PDB entry 7XYG | electron microscopy, 4.20 A resolution (low resolution: residue-level contacts below are approximate; hydrogen-bond / salt-bridge calls are withheld) | chains C and I of the 11 polymer chains in the assembly

== Chain C ==
Protein: Histone H2A
Source organism: Drosophila melanogaster
UniProtKB: P84051 (H2A_DROME); residues 2-124 here = UniProt positions 2-124
Amino-acid sequence (123 residues; each row starts with the number of its first residue):
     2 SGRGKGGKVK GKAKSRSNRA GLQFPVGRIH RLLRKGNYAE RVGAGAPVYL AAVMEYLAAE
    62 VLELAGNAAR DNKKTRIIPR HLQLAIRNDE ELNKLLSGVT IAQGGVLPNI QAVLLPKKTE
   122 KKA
Disordered / not traced: 2-13, 120-124
UniProt features mapped onto this chain:
  - modified residue: Ser2 (N-acetylserine), Lys36 (N6-succinyllysine), Gln104 (N5-methylglutamine), Thr120 (Phosphothreonine)
  - cross-link: Lys119 (Glycyl lysine isopeptide (Lys-Gly) (interchain with G-Cter in ubiquitin))

== Chain I ==
Molecule: 167-nt DNA strand
Sequence (167 nucleotides; each row starts with the number of its first residue; numbers below 1 keep their minus sign (DA-10 is residue -10)):
   -10 ATCGGCCGCC CTGGAGAATC CCGGTGCCGA GGCCGCTCAA TTGGTCGTAG ACAGCTCTAG
    50 CACCGCTTAA ACGCACGTAC GCGCTGTCCC CCGCGTTTTA ACCGCCAAGG GGATTACTCC
   110 CTAGTCTCCA GGCACGTGTC AGATATATAC ATCCTGTGCA TGTAGAT
Disordered / not traced: -10 to 0, 147-156

== Chain C / chain I interface ==
Contacting residue pairs (13):
  Ala14(C) with DT31(I); DG32(I)
  Lys15(C) with DT31(I)
  Ser16(C) with DT31(I)
  Arg17(C) with DT30(I); DT31(I)
  Gly28(C) with DT30(I)
  Arg29(C) with DT30(I)
  Arg32(C) with DA29(I); DT30(I)
  Arg42(C) with DG39(I); DA40(I)
  Arg77(C) with DG20(I)

== In short ==
Chain C and chain I form an interface of 9 and 7 residues respectively.
Here chain C is Histone H2A (Drosophila melanogaster) and chain I is a 167-nt DNA strand. Entry 7XYG (Cryo-EM
structure of Fft3-nucleosome complex with Fft3 bound to SHL+3 position of the nucleosome) was determined by
electron microscopy.
